PDB entry 2D4D | X-ray diffraction, 2.10 A resolution | chain A

Chain A:
Molecule: Beta-2-microglobulin
Organism: Homo sapiens
Reference sequence: P61769 (B2MG_HUMAN); residues 1-99 here correspond to UniProt positions 21-119 (UniProt number = residue number + 20)
Sequence (100 residues; numbered 0 to 99; the number before each row is that of its first residue; numbering starts at 0):
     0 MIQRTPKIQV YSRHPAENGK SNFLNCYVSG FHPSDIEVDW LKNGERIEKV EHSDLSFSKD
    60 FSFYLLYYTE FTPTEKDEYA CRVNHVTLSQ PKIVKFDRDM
Not modelled in the structure: 96-99
Cystine bridges: C25-C80
Differences from the reference sequence: cloning artifact (0); engineered mutation W39 (Leu59 in P61769), F60 (Trp80 in P61769), F95 (Trp115 in P61769)
Metal / ion sites: Na+: H84, L87
Swiss-Prot annotation at these positions:
  - modified residue: Q2 (Pyrrolidone carboxylic acid)
  - glycosylation: I1 (N-linked (Glc) (glycation) isoleucine), K19 (N-linked (Glc) (glycation) lysine), K41 (N-linked (Glc) (glycation) lysine), K48 (N-linked (Glc) (glycation) lysine), K58 (N-linked (Glc) (glycation) lysine), K91 (N-linked (Glc) (glycation) lysine), K94 (N-linked (Glc) (glycation) lysine)

Overview:
H84 and L87 form the Na+ site.
Chain A is Beta-2-microglobulin (Homo sapiens); the structure, The Crystal Structure of human
beta2-microglobulin, L39W W60F W95F Mutant, was determined by X-ray diffraction (same publication as 2D4F).
